8G5S - chains A and B; structure by X-ray diffraction, 1.50 A resolution.

Chain A (and B):
Name: TnmJ
From: Streptomyces sp. CB03234
Notes: chain B of this document is another copy of the same molecule, construct and numbering; everything in this record applies to it too
UniProtKB: A0A125SA13 (A0A125SA13_9ACTN); residues 1-369 here correspond to UniProt positions 2-370 (UniProt number = residue number + 1)
Sequence (389 residues; numbered -19 to 369; the number before each row is that of its first residue; numbers below 1 keep their minus sign (Met-19 is residue -19)):
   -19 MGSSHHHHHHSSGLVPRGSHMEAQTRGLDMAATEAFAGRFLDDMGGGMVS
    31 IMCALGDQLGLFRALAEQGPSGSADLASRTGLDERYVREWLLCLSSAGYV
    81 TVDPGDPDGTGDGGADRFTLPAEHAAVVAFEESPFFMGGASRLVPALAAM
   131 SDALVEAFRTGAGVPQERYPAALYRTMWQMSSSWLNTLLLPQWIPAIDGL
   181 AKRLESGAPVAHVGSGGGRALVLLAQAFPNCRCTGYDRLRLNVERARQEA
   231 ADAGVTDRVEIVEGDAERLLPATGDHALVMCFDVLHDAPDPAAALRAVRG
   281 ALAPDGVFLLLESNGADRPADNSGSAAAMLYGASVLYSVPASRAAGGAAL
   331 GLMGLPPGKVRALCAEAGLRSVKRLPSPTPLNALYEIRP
Not modelled in the structure: -19 to 8, 90-92 (chain B: -19 to 6, 89-92)
Differences from the reference sequence: initiating methionine (-19); expression tag (-18 to 0)

Chain A / chain B interface:
Pairs across the interface - 174 pairs, chain A then chain B:
  Asp9(A) with Glu103(B)
  Ala12(A) with Glu103(B)
  Thr13(A) with Glu103(B); Phe115(B)
  Glu14(A) with Phe115(B)
  Phe16(A) with Tyr79(B), hydrophobic; His104(B); Val107(B), hydrophobic
  Arg19(A) with Ala77(B), hydrogen bond (side chain-backbone); Gly78(B)
  Phe20(A) with Cys33(B), hydrophobic; Tyr79(B); Val108(B), hydrophobic; Met117(B)
  Leu21(A) with Ser305(B); Met309(B), hydrophobic; Leu361(B), hydrophobic
  Asp22(A) with Ser305(B), hydrogen bond
  Asp23(A) with Gly26(B); Gly27(B); Ser30(B), hydrogen bond (backbone-side chain); Tyr79(B), hydrogen bond
  Met24(A) with Ser30(B); Ala120(B); Ser121(B); Met309(B), hydrophobic
  Gly25(A) with Met309(B)
  Gly26(A) with Asp23(B)
  Gly27(A) with Asp23(B); Gly27(B)
  Met28(A) with Leu123(B); Leu127(B), hydrophobic; Met309(B)
  Val29(A) with Asp23(B); Ala308(B), hydrophobic
  Ser30(A) with Asp23(B), hydrogen bond (side chain-backbone); Met24(B), hydrogen bond (side chain-backbone)
  Ile31(A) with Val124(B); Ala128(B), hydrophobic; Ser131(B); Leu316(B), hydrophobic
  Met32(A) with Gly312(B); Val315(B), hydrophobic; Leu316(B), hydrophobic
  Leu35(A) with Ser131(B); Val135(B), hydrophobic
  Gln38(A) with Val135(B); Arg139(B)
  Leu39(A) with Val135(B); Phe138(B), hydrophobic; Arg139(B)
  Leu62(A) with Phe138(B); Arg139(B)
  Asp63(A) with Phe138(B), hydrogen bond (backbone-backbone); Gly141(B); Arg323(B), salt bridge
  Arg65(A) with Val319(B); Arg323(B); Ala329(B), hydrogen bond (side chain-backbone); Leu330(B), hydrogen bond (side chain-backbone)
  Tyr66(A) with Ala137(B); Phe138(B); Ala142(B), hydrogen bond (side chain-backbone); Gly143(B); Val319(B), hydrophobic; Pro320(B); Arg323(B)
  Val67(A) with Phe138(B)
  Glu69(A) with Tyr311(B); Ser314(B), hydrogen bond; Val315(B); Val319(B)
  Trp70(A) with Val315(B)
  Leu72(A) with Pro299(B); Ala300(B); Tyr311(B)
  Cys73(A) with Ala308(B), hydrogen bond (side chain-backbone); Tyr311(B), hydrophobic
  Ser76(A) with Asn302(B); Ser303(B); Gly304(B), hydrogen bond (backbone-backbone); Ala307(B); Ala308(B); Tyr311(B)
  Ala77(A) with Arg19(B), hydrogen bond (backbone-side chain); Ala308(B), hydrophobic
  Gly78(A) with Arg19(B)
  Tyr79(A) with Phe16(B), hydrophobic; Phe20(B); Asp23(B), hydrogen bond
  Val82(A) with Ala300(B)
  Pro84(A) with Arg298(B); Asp301(B)
  Gly85(A) with Arg298(B), hydrogen bond (backbone-side chain)
  Pro87(A) with Arg298(B)
  Asp96(A) with Ala300(B)
  Ala102(A) with Leu8(B), hydrophobic
  Glu103(A) with Leu8(B); Asp9(B), hydrogen bond (side chain-backbone); Thr13(B)
  His104(A) with Phe16(B)
  Ala106(A) with Leu8(B), hydrophobic
  Val107(A) with Phe16(B), hydrophobic
  Val108(A) with Phe20(B), hydrophobic
  Phe115(A) with Met10(B), hydrophobic; Thr13(B)
  Met117(A) with Ala17(B); Phe20(B)
  Ala120(A) with Met24(B)
  Ser121(A) with Phe20(B); Met24(B)
  Leu123(A) with Met28(B)
  Val124(A) with Met28(B); Ile31(B)
  Pro125(A) with Ala128(B), hydrophobic; Ser131(B)
  Ala128(A) with Ile31(B), hydrophobic; Pro125(B), hydrophobic
  Ser131(A) with Ile31(B); Leu35(B); Pro125(B)
  Val135(A) with Leu35(B), hydrophobic; Gln38(B); Leu39(B)
  Ala137(A) with Tyr66(B)
  Phe138(A) with Leu35(B), hydrophobic; Leu39(B), hydrophobic; Leu62(B); Asp63(B), hydrogen bond (backbone-backbone); Tyr66(B); Val67(B)
  Arg139(A) with Leu62(B)
  Gly141(A) with Asp63(B)
  Ala142(A) with Tyr66(B), hydrogen bond (backbone-side chain)
  Gly143(A) with Tyr66(B)
  Arg298(A) with Pro84(B)
  Pro299(A) with Leu72(B)
  Ala300(A) with Val82(B); Asp96(B)
  Asn302(A) with Ser76(B)
  Ser303(A) with Ser76(B)
  Gly304(A) with Ser76(B), hydrogen bond (backbone-backbone)
  Ser305(A) with Asp22(B), hydrogen bond
  Ala307(A) with Ser76(B)
  Ala308(A) with Val29(B), hydrophobic; Cys73(B), hydrogen bond (backbone-side chain); Ser76(B); Ala77(B), hydrophobic
  Met309(A) with Leu21(B), hydrophobic; Met24(B), hydrophobic; Gly25(B); Met28(B)
  Tyr311(A) with Glu69(B); Leu72(B); Cys73(B), hydrophobic; Ser76(B)
  Gly312(A) with Met32(B); Cys73(B)
  Ser314(A) with Glu69(B), hydrogen bond
  Val315(A) with Met32(B), hydrophobic; Glu69(B); Trp70(B)
  Leu316(A) with Ile31(B), hydrophobic; Met32(B), hydrophobic
  Val319(A) with Arg65(B); Tyr66(B), hydrophobic; Glu69(B)
  Pro320(A) with Tyr66(B)
  Arg323(A) with Asp63(B), salt bridge; Arg65(B)
  Ala329(A) with Arg65(B), hydrogen bond (backbone-side chain)
  Leu330(A) with Arg65(B), hydrogen bond (backbone-side chain)
  Gly331(A) with Glu69(B)
  Leu361(A) with Leu21(B), hydrophobic
Also at the interface, not in a pair above, chain A (99 interface residues in all): Met10, Ala17, Cys33, Leu41, Gly61, Ser75, Gly118, Leu127, Asp132, Leu134, Val144, Asp301, Ala306, Ala313, Leu332
Also at the interface, not in a pair above, chain B (97 interface residues in all): Gly7, Ala12, Glu14, Leu41, Gly61, Ser75, Ala106, Gly118, Arg122, Leu134, Ala306, Ala313, Gly331, Leu332

In short:
Chain A and chain B form an interface of 99 and 97 residues respectively, with 25 hydrogen bonds and 2 salt
bridges. Among the polar pairs are Asp63(A)-Arg323(B), Arg19(A)-Ala77(B) and Asp22(A)-Ser305(B).
Chain A and chain B are both TnmJ (Streptomyces sp. CB03234); the structure, Crystal structure of apo TnmJ,
was determined by X-ray diffraction together with 8G5T and 8G5U from the same study.
